PDB entry 9AST | electron microscopy, 3.07 A resolution | chains B and E of the 6 polymer chains in the assembly

[Chain B]
Name: Guanine nucleotide-binding protein G(I)/G(S)/G(T) subunit beta-1
Source organism: Homo sapiens
UniProtKB: P62873 (GBB1_HUMAN); residue numbers follow UniProt; this construct covers 2-340
Amino-acid sequence (351 residues; numbered -10 to 340; the number before each row is that of its first residue; numbers below 1 keep their minus sign (Met-10 is residue -10)):
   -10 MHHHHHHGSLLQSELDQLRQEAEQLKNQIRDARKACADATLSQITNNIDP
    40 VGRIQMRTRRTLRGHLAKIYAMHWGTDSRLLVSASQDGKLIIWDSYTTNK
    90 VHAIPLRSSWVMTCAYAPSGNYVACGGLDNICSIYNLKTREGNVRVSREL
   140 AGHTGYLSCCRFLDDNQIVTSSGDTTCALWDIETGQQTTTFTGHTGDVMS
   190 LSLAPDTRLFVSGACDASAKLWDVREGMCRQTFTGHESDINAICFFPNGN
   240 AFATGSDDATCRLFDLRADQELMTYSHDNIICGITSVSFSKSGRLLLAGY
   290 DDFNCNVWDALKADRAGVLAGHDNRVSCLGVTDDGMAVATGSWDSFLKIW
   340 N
Unresolved in the structure: -10 to 4
Sequence notes: expression tag (-10 to 1)
UniProt features mapped onto this chain:
  - modified residue: Ser2 (N-acetylserine), His266 (Phosphohistidine)
  - natural variant: Leu30 (L30F: In MRD42; uncertain significance), Arg52 (R52G: In MRD42), Gly64 (G64V: In MRD42), Asp76 (D76E: In MRD42; D76G: In MRD42), Gly77 (G77S: In MRD42), Lys78 (K78R: In MRD42), Ile80 (I80N: In MRD42; I80T: In MRD42), His91 (H91R: In MRD42; uncertain significance), Ala92 (A92T: In MRD42), Pro94 (P94S: In MRD42), Leu95 (L95P: In MRD42), Arg96 (R96L: In MRD42), 5 further natural variant entries in UniProt

[Chain E]
Name: scFv16
Source organism: Mus musculus
Notes: antibody fragment or engineered binder
Amino-acid sequence (266 residues; numbered 2 to 254 plus 15 insertion-coded residues; 2 numbers in that range are skipped by the numbering (no residue carries them; nothing is unmodelled there); the number before each row is that of its first residue; a row labelled like 121A-121O holds insertion residues (121A, then the next letters in order)):
     2 VQLVESGGGLVQPGGSRKLSCSASGFAFSSFGMHWVRQAPEKGLEWVAYI
    52 SSGSGTIYYADTVKGRFTISRDDPKNTLFLQMTSLRSEDTAMYYCVRSIY
   102 YYGSSPFDFWGQGTTLTVSA
121A-121O GGGGSGGGGSGGGGS
   124 ADIVMTQATSSVPVTPGESVSISCRSSKSLLHSNGNTYLYWFLQRPGQSP
   174 QLLIYRMSNLASGVPDRFSGSGSGTAFTLTISRLEAEDVGVYYCMQHLEY
   224 PLTFGAGTKLELLEENLYFQGASHHHHHHHH
Unresolved in the structure: 121A-121O, 236-254
Disulfides: Cys147-Cys217

[Interface between chain B and chain E]
Pairs across the interface (8):
  Asp66(B) with Tyr103(E)
  Arg68(B) with Tyr103(E)
  Leu69(B) with Tyr103(E), hydrophobic
  Val90(B) with Tyr102(E), hydrophobic
  Arg129(B) with Arg98(E), hydrogen bond (backbone-side chain)
  Glu130(B) with Gly26(E); Phe27(E)
  Gly131(B) with Phe32(E)
Also at the interface, not in a pair above, chain B (9 interface residues in all): His91, Asn132
Also at the interface, not in a pair above, chain E (9 interface residues in all): Val2, Ala28, Phe110

[Summary]
Chain B and chain E each contribute 9 residues to their interface; the contacts include 1 hydrogen bond. Its
one hydrogen-bonded contact is Arg129(B)-Arg98(E).
Chain B is Guanine nucleotide-binding protein G(I)/G(S)/G(T) subunit beta-1 (Homo sapiens) and chain E is
scFv16 (Mus musculus); the structure, Cryo-EM structure of XCR1 signaling complex, was determined by electron
microscopy.
